7KAH - chains D and F of the 6 polymer chains in the assembly; structure by electron microscopy, 3.10 A resolution.

== Chain D ==
Molecule: Protein translocation protein SEC63
From: Saccharomyces cerevisiae (strain ATCC 204508 / S288c)
UniProt: P14906 (SEC63_YEAST); residues 2-663 here = UniProt positions 2-663
Amino-acid sequence (662 residues; each row starts with the number of its first residue):
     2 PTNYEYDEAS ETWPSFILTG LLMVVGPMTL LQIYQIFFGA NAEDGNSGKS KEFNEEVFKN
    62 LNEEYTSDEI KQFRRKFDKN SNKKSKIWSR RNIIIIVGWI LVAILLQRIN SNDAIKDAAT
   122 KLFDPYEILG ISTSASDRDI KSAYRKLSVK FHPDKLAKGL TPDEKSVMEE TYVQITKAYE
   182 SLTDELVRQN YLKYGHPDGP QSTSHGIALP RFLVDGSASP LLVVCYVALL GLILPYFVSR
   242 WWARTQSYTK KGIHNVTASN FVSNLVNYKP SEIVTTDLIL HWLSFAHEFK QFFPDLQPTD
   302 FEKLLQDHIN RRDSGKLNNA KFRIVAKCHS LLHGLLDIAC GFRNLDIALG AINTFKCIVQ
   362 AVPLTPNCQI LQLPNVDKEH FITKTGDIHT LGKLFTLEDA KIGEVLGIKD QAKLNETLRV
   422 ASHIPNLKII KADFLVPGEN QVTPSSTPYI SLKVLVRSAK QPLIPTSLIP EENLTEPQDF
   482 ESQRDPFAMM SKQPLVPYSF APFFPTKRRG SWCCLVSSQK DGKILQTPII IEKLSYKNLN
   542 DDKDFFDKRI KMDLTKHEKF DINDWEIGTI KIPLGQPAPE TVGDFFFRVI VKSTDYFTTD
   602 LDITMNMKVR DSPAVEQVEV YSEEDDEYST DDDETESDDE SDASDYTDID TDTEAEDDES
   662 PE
Unresolved in the structure: 2, 37-53, 79-92, 116-201, 613-663
UniProt features mapped onto this chain:
  - modified residue: Ser512 (Phosphoserine)
  - mutagenesis: Ala179 (A179T: Temperature-sensitive), Pro426 (P426L: Temperature-sensitive), Ile431 (I431N: Temperature-sensitive), Pro503 (P503A: Temperature-sensitive), Gly511 (G511R: Temperature-sensitive), Thr652 (T652A: Abolishes interaction with SEC62; defect in protein translocation), Thr654 (T654A: Abolishes interaction with SEC62; defect in protein translocation)
What the authors report for this chain:
  - mutagenesis - E440R/F481S: unchanged growth
  - mutagenesis - E440R/F481S: decreased growth in response to pore-mutant (PM) Sec61alpha

== Chain F ==
Molecule: Translocation protein SEC72
From: Saccharomyces cerevisiae (strain ATCC 204508 / S288c)
UniProt: P39742 (SEC72_YEAST); residues 1-193 here = UniProt positions 1-193
Amino-acid sequence (193 residues; row label = number of the first residue in the row):
     1 MVTLEYNANS KLITASDAVV ALSTETNIDQ INVLTTSLIG ETNPNFTPQP NEALSKMIKG
    61 LFESGMKNLQ QKKLNEALKN VSLAIEMAQR KRAPWEAFAI QLPELHFMLR SKIDLCLILG
   121 KHLEALQDLD FLLGTGLIQP DVFVRKADCL LKLRQWEEAR ATCERGLALA PEDMKLRALL
   181 IETARNLAEY NGE
Unresolved in the structure: 1-2, 193

== Chain D / chain F interface ==
Residue-residue contacts (13):
  His390(D) - Tyr190(F)
  Thr391(D) - Tyr190(F)  hydrogen bond (side chain-backbone)
  Thr391(D) - Asn191(F)
  Gly393(D) - Asn191(F)
  Lys394(D) - Asn191(F)  hydrogen bond (backbone-backbone)
  Thr397(D) - Gly192(F)  hydrogen bond (side chain-backbone)
  Gln520(D) - Arg165(F)  hydrogen bond (backbone-side chain)
  Gln520(D) - Ala168(F)
  Gln520(D) - Leu169(F)
  Lys521(D) - Arg165(F)
  Asp522(D) - Arg165(F)
  Phe587(D) - Ala168(F)
  Asp603(D) - Arg160(F)  hydrogen bond (backbone-side chain)
Other interface residues (no listed pair), chain D (14 interface residues in all): Gly523, Arg589, Thr600, Thr605
Other interface residues (no listed pair), chain F (11 interface residues in all): Ile138, Ala161, Glu164, Glu189

== In short ==
Chain D and chain F form an interface of 14 and 11 residues respectively, with 5 hydrogen bonds. Polar pairs
include Thr391(D)-Tyr190(F), Thr397(D)-Gly192(F) and Gln520(D)-Arg165(F). UniProt lists 7 mutagenesis sites on
chain D. From the paper: E440R/F481S of chain D reduce growth in response to pore-mutant (PM) Sec61alpha;
E440R/F481S of chain D leave growth unchanged.
Chain D is Protein translocation protein SEC63 and chain F is Translocation protein SEC72, both from
Saccharomyces cerevisiae (strain ATCC 204508 / S288c); the structure, Cryo-EM structure of the Sec complex
from S. cerevisiae, wild-type, class without Sec62, was determined by electron microscopy together with 7KAI,
7KAJ, 7KAK, 7KAL, 7KAM, 7KAN and 8 further entries from the same study.
